PDB entry 2W6B | X-ray diffraction, 2.80 A resolution | chain A

# Chain A
Protein: Rho guanine nucleotide exchange factor 7
Organism: Rattus norvegicus
Notes: fragment: coiled-coil, residues 588-638
UniProtKB: O55043 (ARHG7_RAT); residues 588-638 here = UniProt positions 588-638
Amino-acid sequence (56 residues; each row starts with the number of its first residue):
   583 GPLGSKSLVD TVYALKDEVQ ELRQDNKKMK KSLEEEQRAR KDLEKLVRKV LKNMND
Not modelled in the structure: 583-586
Modified residues: Mse-611 (selenomethionine; parent Met); Mse-636 (selenomethionine; parent Met)

# Summary
Chain A is Rho guanine nucleotide exchange factor 7 (Rattus norvegicus); the structure, Crystal Structure of
the Trimeric beta-PIX Coiled-Coil Domain, was determined by X-ray diffraction.
